Entry 7JG1 (electron microscopy, 3.30 A resolution); this record covers chains A and J of the 5 polymer chains in the assembly.

[Chain A]
Name: Igh protein
From: Mus musculus
Reference sequence: Q99M22 (Q99M22_MOUSE); residues 113-467 here correspond to UniProt positions 125-479 (UniProt number = residue number + 12)
Amino-acid sequence (355 residues; numbered 113 to 467; the number before each row is that of its first residue):
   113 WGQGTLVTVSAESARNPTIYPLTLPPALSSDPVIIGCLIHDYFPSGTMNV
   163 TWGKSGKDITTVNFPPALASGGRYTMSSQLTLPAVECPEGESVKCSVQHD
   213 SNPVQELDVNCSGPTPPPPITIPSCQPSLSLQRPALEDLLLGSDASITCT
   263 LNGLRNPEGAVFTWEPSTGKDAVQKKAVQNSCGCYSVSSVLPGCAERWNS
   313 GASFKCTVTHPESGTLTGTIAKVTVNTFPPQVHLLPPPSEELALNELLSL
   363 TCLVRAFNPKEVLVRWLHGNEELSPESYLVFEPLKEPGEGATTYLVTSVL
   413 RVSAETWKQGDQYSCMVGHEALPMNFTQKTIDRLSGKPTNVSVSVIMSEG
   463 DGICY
Disordered / not traced: 113-236
Disulfides: Cys237-Cys296, Cys261-Cys318, Cys364-Cys427

[Chain J]
Name: Immunoglobulin J chain
From: Mus musculus
Reference sequence: P01592 (IGJ_MOUSE); residues 1-137 here correspond to UniProt positions 23-159 (UniProt number = residue number + 22)
Amino-acid sequence (137 residues; row label = number of the first residue in the row):
     1 DDEATILADNKCMCTRVTSRIIPSTEDPNEDIVERNIRIVVPLNNRENIS
    51 DPTSPLRRNFVYHLSDVCKKCDPVEVELEDQVVTATQSNICNEDDGVPET
   101 CYMYDRNKCYTTMVPLRYHGETKMVQAALTPDSCYPD
Disordered / not traced: 1-2, 94-96, 137
Disulfides: Cys12-Cys101, Cys71-Cys91, Cys109-Cys134
Covalently attached groups: N-acetylglucosamine (NAG) linked to Asn48

[Interface between chain A and chain J]
Contacting residue pairs (67):
  Glu249(A) - Tyr118(J)
  Asp250(A) - Tyr118(J)  hydrogen bond
  Leu253(A) - Tyr118(J)  hydrophobic
  Leu253(A) - Lys123(J)
  Leu253(A) - Val125(J)  hydrophobic
  Pro341(A) - Tyr135(J)
  Leu379(A) - Val114(J)  hydrophobic
  Leu379(A) - Leu116(J)  hydrophobic
  Glu384(A) - Leu116(J)
  Glu384(A) - Arg117(J)  salt bridge
  Gln424(A) - Thr53(J)
  Met428(A) - Val114(J)  hydrophobic
  Met428(A) - Leu116(J)  hydrophobic
  Met428(A) - Ala127(J)  hydrophobic
  Leu434(A) - Pro131(J)
  Pro435(A) - Cys134(J)
  Pro435(A) - Tyr135(J)  hydrophobic
  Met436(A) - Thr111(J)
  Met436(A) - Gln126(J)
  Met436(A) - Ala127(J)
  Met436(A) - Ala128(J)
  Met436(A) - Cys134(J)  hydrophobic
  Phe438(A) - Val125(J)  hydrophobic
  Phe438(A) - Ala127(J)
  Phe438(A) - Ala128(J)  hydrogen bond (backbone-backbone)
  Thr439(A) - Ala128(J)  hydrogen bond (side chain-backbone)
  Thr439(A) - Pro131(J)
  Gln440(A) - Thr112(J)
  Gln440(A) - Val114(J)
  Gln440(A) - Ala128(J)  hydrogen bond (backbone-backbone)
  Thr442(A) - Arg46(J)
  Asp444(A) - Arg46(J)  salt bridge
  Leu446(A) - Leu56(J)
  Ser447(A) - Asn44(J)  hydrogen bond (backbone-side chain)
  Pro450(A) - Arg58(J)
  Val453(A) - Arg58(J)
  Ser454(A) - Arg58(J)
  Val455(A) - Leu43(J)  hydrophobic
  Val455(A) - Arg58(J)
  Val455(A) - Phe60(J)  hydrophobic
  Ser456(A) - Arg58(J)  hydrogen bond (backbone-backbone)
  Ser456(A) - Asn59(J)
  Ser456(A) - Phe60(J)  hydrogen bond (backbone-backbone)
  Val457(A) - Val41(J)  hydrophobic
  Val457(A) - Phe60(J)
  Ile458(A) - Phe60(J)  hydrogen bond (backbone-backbone)
  Ile458(A) - Val61(J)
  Ile458(A) - Tyr62(J)  hydrogen bond (backbone-backbone)
  Met459(A) - Ile37(J)  hydrophobic
  Met459(A) - Ile39(J)  hydrophobic
  Met459(A) - Tyr62(J)
  Met459(A) - Leu64(J)  hydrophobic
  Ser460(A) - Tyr62(J)  hydrogen bond (backbone-backbone)
  Ser460(A) - His63(J)
  Ser460(A) - Leu64(J)  hydrogen bond (backbone-backbone)
  Glu461(A) - Leu64(J)
  Glu461(A) - Ser65(J)
  Gly462(A) - Arg35(J)  hydrogen bond (backbone-side chain)
  Gly462(A) - Leu64(J)
  Asp463(A) - Arg35(J)
  Gly464(A) - Arg35(J)  hydrogen bond (backbone-side chain)
  Gly464(A) - Leu64(J)
  Cys466(A) - Leu7(J)  hydrophobic
  Cys466(A) - Cys68(J)  disulfide
  Tyr467(A) - Leu7(J)
  Tyr467(A) - Cys68(J)
  Tyr467(A) - Lys70(J)
Interface residues without a listed pair, chain A (37 interface residues in all): Gly254, Lys441, Lys449, Ile465
Interface residues without a listed pair, chain J (43 interface residues in all): Ala8, Val17, Pro52, Ser54, Lys69, Cys109, Pro115, Leu129, Pro136
Inter-chain disulfides: Cys466(A)-Cys68(J)
From the paper, about this interface:
  - pairs named by the authors: Cys466(A)-Cys68(J) (covalent link)

[In short]
Chain A and chain J form an interface of 37 and 43 residues respectively; the contacts include 1 disulfide
bond, 13 hydrogen bonds and 2 salt bridges. Among the polar pairs are Glu384(A)-Arg117(J), Asp444(A)-Arg46(J)
and Asp250(A)-Tyr118(J). The paper describes a contact between Cys466(A) and Cys68(J).
Chain A is Igh protein and chain J is Immunoglobulin J chain, both from Mus musculus; the structure, Dimeric
Immunoglobin A (dIgA), was determined by electron microscopy together with 7JG2 from the same study.
